4YW6 - chains B and C of the 4 polymer chains in the assembly; structure by X-ray diffraction, 1.40 A resolution.

== Chain B (and C) ==
Molecule: PA-I galactophilic lectin
Source organism: Pseudomonas aeruginosa
Notes: chain C of this document is another copy of the same molecule, construct and numbering; everything in this record applies to it too
Reference sequence: Q05097 (PA1L_PSEAE); residues 1-121 here correspond to UniProt positions 2-122 (UniProt number = residue number + 1)
Sequence (121 residues; row label = number of the first residue in the row):
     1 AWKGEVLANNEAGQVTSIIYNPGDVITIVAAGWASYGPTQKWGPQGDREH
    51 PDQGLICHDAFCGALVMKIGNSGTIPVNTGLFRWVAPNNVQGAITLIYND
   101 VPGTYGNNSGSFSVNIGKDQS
Bound ions: Ca2+: Tyr36, Asp100, Thr104, Asn107, Asn108 (together with G0P)
Small-molecule neighbours: G0P (N-[(2S)-6-amino-1-oxo-1-(pyrrolidin-1-yl)hexan-2-yl]-4-(beta-D-galactopyranosyloxy)benzamide): Tyr36, Gly37, Pro38, Glu49, His50, Pro51, Gln53, Cys62, Asp100, Val101, Thr104, Asn107, Asn108

== How chain B and chain C interact ==
Pairs across the interface - 7 pairs, chain B then chain C:
  Arg83(B) with Gln120(C); Ser121(C), hydrogen bond (side chain-backbone)
  Asp119(B) with Gln120(C), hydrogen bond
  Gln120(B) with Arg83(C); Asp119(C), hydrogen bond; Gln120(C), hydrogen bond (side chain-backbone)
  Ser121(B) with Arg83(C), hydrogen bond (backbone-side chain)

== Summary ==
The chain B/chain C interface involves 4 residues from each chain, with 5 hydrogen bonds. Polar contacts
include Arg83(B)-Ser121(C), Asp119(B)-Gln120(C) and Gln120(B)-Gln120(C). Bound to chain B: compound G0P.
Tyr36(B), Asp100(B), Thr104(B), Asn107(B) and Asn108(B) form the Ca2+ site.
Both chains are PA-I galactophilic lectin (Pseudomonas aeruginosa). Entry 4YW6 (Structural Insight into
Divalent Galactoside Binding to Pseudomonas aeruginosa lectin LecA) was determined by X-ray diffraction
together with 4YW7 and 4YWA from the same study.
